Entry 2FHT (X-ray diffraction, 1.70 A resolution); this record covers chain A.

# Chain A
Protein: Viral macrophage inflammatory protein-II
UniProt: Q98157 (VMI2_HHV8); residues 1-71 here correspond to UniProt positions 24-94 (UniProt number = residue number + 23)
Sequence (71 residues; numbered 1 to 71; the number before each row is that of its first residue):
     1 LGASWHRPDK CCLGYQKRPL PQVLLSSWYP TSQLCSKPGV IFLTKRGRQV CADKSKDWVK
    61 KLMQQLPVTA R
Disordered / not traced: 1-3
Cystine bridges: Cys11-Cys35, Cys12-Cys51

# Summary
Chain A is Viral macrophage inflammatory protein-II; the structure, Crystal Structure of Viral Macrophage
Inflammatory Protein-II, was determined by X-ray diffraction together with 2FJ2 from the same study.
